PDB entry 8VFY | electron microscopy, 2.89 A resolution | chains E and I of the 11 polymer chains in the assembly

Chain E:
Molecule: Histone H3.1
Organism: Homo sapiens
Reference sequence: P68431 (H31_HUMAN); residues 0-135 here correspond to UniProt positions 1-136 (UniProt number = residue number + 1)
Chain sequence (136 residues; numbered 0 to 135; the number before each row is that of its first residue; numbering starts at 0):
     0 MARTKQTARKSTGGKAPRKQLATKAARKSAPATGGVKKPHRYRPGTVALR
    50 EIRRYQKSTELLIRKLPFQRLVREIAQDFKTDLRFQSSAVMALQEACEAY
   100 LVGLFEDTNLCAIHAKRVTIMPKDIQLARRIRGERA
Unresolved in the structure: 0-36, 134-135
Swiss-Prot annotation at these positions:
  - modified residue: Arg2 (Asymmetric dimethylarginine), Thr3 (Phosphothreonine), Lys4 (Allysine), Gln5 (5-glutamyl dopamine), Thr6 (Phosphothreonine), Arg8 (Citrulline), Lys9 (N6,N6,N6-trimethyllysine), Ser10 (ADP-ribosylserine), Thr11 (Phosphothreonine), Lys14 (N6-(2-hydroxyisobutyryl)lysine), Arg17 (Asymmetric dimethylarginine), Lys18 (N6-(2-hydroxyisobutyryl)lysine), Lys23 (N6-(2-hydroxyisobutyryl)lysine), Arg26 (Citrulline), Lys27 (N6,N6,N6-trimethyllysine), Ser28 (ADP-ribosylserine), Lys36 (N6,N6,N6-trimethyllysine), Lys37 (N6-methyllysine), Tyr41 (Phosphotyrosine), Lys56 (N6,N6,N6-trimethyllysine) and 8 more in UniProt
  - lipidation: Lys18 (N6-decanoyllysine)

Chain I:
Molecule: 186-nt DNA strand
Sequence (186 nucleotides; row label = number of the first residue in the row):
     1 ATCCGAGATGGTACTTTGTGTCTCCTGCTCTGTCAGCAGGGCACTGTACT
    51 TGCTGATACCAGGGAATGTTTGTTCTTAAATACCATCATTCCGGACGTGT
   101 TTGCCTTGGCCAGTTTTCCATGTACATGCAGAAAGAAGTTTGGACTGATC
   151 AATACAGTCCTCTGCCTTTAAAGCAATAGGAAAGAT
Unresolved in the structure: 1-15

Chain E / chain I interface:
Residue-residue contacts (19; chain E residue first):
  His39(E) - DG184(I)  sugar contact
  Arg42(E) - DG109(I)  phosphate contact
  Arg42(E) - DG184(I)  salt bridge to the phosphate
  Pro43(E) - DG109(I)  phosphate contact
  Thr45(E) - DA183(I)  phosphate contact
  Thr45(E) - DG184(I)  hydrogen bond to the phosphate
  Arg72(E) - DC91(I)  salt bridge to the phosphate
  Arg83(E) - DT90(I)  hydrogen bond to the sugar
  Arg83(E) - DC91(I)  sugar contact
  Phe84(E) - DT90(I)  sugar contact
  Phe84(E) - DC91(I)  hydrogen bond to the phosphate
  Gln85(E) - DT90(I)  phosphate contact
  Arg116(E) - DC111(I)  phosphate contact
  Arg116(E) - DA112(I)  phosphate contact
  Val117(E) - DC111(I)  hydrogen bond to the phosphate
  Thr118(E) - DC110(I)  phosphate contact
  Thr118(E) - DC111(I)  hydrogen bond to the phosphate
  Met120(E) - DC111(I)  phosphate contact
  Met120(E) - DA112(I)  phosphate contact
Interface residues without a listed pair, chain E (18 interface residues in all): Arg40, Tyr41, Arg63, Ser86, Lys115, Lys122
Interface residues without a listed pair, chain I (13 interface residues in all): DT100, DT101, DT106, DG108, DA185

Overview:
The interface between chain E and chain I involves 18 residues on one side and 13 on the other; the contacts
include 5 hydrogen bonds and 2 salt bridges. Polar contacts include Arg83(E)-DT90(I), Thr45(E)-DG184(I) and
Phe84(E)-DC91(I).
Chain E is Histone H3.1 (Homo sapiens) and chain I is a 186-nt DNA strand; the structure, Cryo-EM structure of
FoxA1 in complex with ALBN1 nucleosome (class 1), was determined by electron microscopy together with 8VFX and
8VFZ from the same study.
